Entry 2QZS (X-ray diffraction, 2.20 A resolution); this record covers chain A.

[Chain A]
Molecule: glycogen synthase
Organism: Escherichia coli
Notes: EC 2.4.1.21
Reference sequence: P0A6U8 (GLGA_ECOLI); residues 1-477 here = UniProt positions 1-477
Sequence (485 residues; row label = number of the first residue in the row):
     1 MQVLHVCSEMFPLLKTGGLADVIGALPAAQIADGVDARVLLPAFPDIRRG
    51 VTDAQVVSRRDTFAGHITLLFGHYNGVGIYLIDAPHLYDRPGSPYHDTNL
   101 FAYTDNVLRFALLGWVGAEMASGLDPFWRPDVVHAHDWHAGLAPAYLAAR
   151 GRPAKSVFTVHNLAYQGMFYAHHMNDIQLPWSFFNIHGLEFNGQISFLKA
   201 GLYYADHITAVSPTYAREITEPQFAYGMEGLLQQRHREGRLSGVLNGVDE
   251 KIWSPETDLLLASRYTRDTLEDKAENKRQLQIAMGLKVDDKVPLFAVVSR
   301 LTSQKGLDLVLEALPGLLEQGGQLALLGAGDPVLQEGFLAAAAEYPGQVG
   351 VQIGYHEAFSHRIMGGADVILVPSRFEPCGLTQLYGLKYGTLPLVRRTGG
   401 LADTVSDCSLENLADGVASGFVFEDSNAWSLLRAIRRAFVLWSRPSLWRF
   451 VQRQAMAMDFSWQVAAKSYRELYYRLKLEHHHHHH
Not modelled in the structure: 478-485
Differences from the reference sequence: expression tag (478-485)
Swiss-Prot annotation at these positions:
  - binding site (ADP-alpha-D-glucose): K15
Ligand contacts:
  - 250 ((2R)-2-hydroxy-3-[4-(2-hydroxyethyl)piperazin-1-yl]propane-1-sulfonic acid): E9, T16, G17, G18, L19, Y95, D137, W138, H139, Y165, R300
  - ADP (adenosine-5'-diphosphate): K15, G17, G18, L19, D21, W253, V298, S299, R300, Q304, K305, L327, G328, A329, G354, Y355, H356, E357, S360, E377, G380, L381, T382, Y385
  - alpha-D-glucopyranose (GLC): G18, L19, V22, H161, N162, V211, N246, R300, Q304, K305, E377, P378, C379, G380, L381

[Overview]
Chain A binds alpha-D-glucopyranose, ADP and compound 250. From UniProt: ADP-alpha-D-glucose-binding residue
K15.
Chain A is glycogen synthase (Escherichia coli); the structure, Crystal Structure of Wild-type E.coli GS in
complex with ADP and Glucose(wtGSb), was determined by X-ray diffraction (same publication as 3GUH, 3COP,
3D1J, 2R4T and 2R4U).
